PDB entry 5N9J | X-ray diffraction, 3.40 A resolution | chains A and B of the 15 polymer chains in the assembly

== Chain A ==
Protein: Mediator of RNA polymerase II transcription subunit 14
Organism: Schizosaccharomyces pombe
UniProtKB: Q9P7Y4 (MED14_SCHPO); numbering as in UniProt (aligned over 2-580)
Amino-acid sequence (591 residues; row label = number of the first residue in the row; numbers below 1 keep their minus sign (Met-10 is residue -10)):
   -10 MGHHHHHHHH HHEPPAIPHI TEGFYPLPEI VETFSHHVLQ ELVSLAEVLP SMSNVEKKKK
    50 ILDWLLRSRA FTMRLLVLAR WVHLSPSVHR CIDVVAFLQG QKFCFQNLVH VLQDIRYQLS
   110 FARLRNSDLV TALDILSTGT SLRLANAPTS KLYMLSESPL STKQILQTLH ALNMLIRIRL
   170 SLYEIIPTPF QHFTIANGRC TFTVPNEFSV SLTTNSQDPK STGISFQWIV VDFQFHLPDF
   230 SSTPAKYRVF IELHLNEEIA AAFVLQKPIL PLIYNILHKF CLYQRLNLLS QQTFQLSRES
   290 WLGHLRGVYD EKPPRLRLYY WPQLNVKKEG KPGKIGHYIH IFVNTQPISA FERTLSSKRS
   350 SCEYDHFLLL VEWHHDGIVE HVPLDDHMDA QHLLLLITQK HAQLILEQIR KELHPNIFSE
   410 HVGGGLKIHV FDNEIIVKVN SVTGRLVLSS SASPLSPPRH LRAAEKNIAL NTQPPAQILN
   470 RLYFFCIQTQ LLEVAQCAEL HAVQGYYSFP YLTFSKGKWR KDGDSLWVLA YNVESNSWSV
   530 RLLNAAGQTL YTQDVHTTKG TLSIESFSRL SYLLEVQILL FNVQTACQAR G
Unresolved in the structure: -10 to 1, 316-324, 577-580
Construct notes: initiating methionine (-10); expression tag (-9 to 1)

== Chain B ==
Protein: Mediator of RNA polymerase II transcription subunit 10
Organism: Schizosaccharomyces pombe
UniProtKB: P87310 (MED10_SCHPO); numbering as in UniProt (aligned over 1-144)
Amino-acid sequence (144 residues; row label = number of the first residue in the row):
     1 MLPQDDMTDE MKSLASRLED TTQAFYDLAL IVYNLEDTTP SDAIPESLDT LIRDLKSLPD
    61 ISRKVNNLIP QDVLEYIEQG RNPDVYARQF SELVQKDNQY VNGKLYAIEG FQKAFAEEIK
   121 QAYPEVSSVV DKILNEGKVE STVS
Unresolved in the structure: 1-7, 141-144

== Interface between chain A and chain B ==
Residue-residue contacts (76; chain A residue first):
  Gly12(A) - Pro70(B)
  Gly12(A) - Gln71(B)  hydrogen bond (backbone-backbone)
  Phe13(A) - Leu68(B)  hydrophobic
  Phe13(A) - Ile69(B)
  Phe13(A) - Pro70(B)
  Tyr14(A) - Leu68(B)
  Tyr14(A) - Ile69(B)  hydrogen bond (backbone-backbone)
  Tyr14(A) - Gln71(B)
  Tyr14(A) - Leu74(B)  hydrophobic
  Pro15(A) - Asn67(B)
  Leu16(A) - Ser62(B)
  Leu16(A) - Val65(B)  hydrophobic
  Leu16(A) - Asn67(B)  hydrogen bond (backbone-backbone)
  Pro17(A) - Ser62(B)  hydrogen bond (backbone-side chain)
  Pro17(A) - Asn67(B)
  Ile19(A) - Leu74(B)  hydrophobic
  Val20(A) - Leu58(B)
  Val20(A) - Ser62(B)
  Phe23(A) - Leu58(B)  hydrophobic
  Ser24(A) - Leu55(B)  hydrogen bond (side chain-backbone)
  Ser24(A) - Pro59(B)
  Val27(A) - Leu55(B)  hydrophobic
  Leu28(A) - Leu55(B)  hydrophobic
  Lys47(A) - Val32(B)
  Leu51(A) - Ala29(B)
  Leu51(A) - Val32(B)  hydrophobic
  Leu54(A) - Phe25(B)
  Leu54(A) - Leu28(B)  hydrophobic
  Leu55(A) - Ala29(B)  hydrophobic
  Ser57(A) - Phe25(B)
  Arg58(A) - Thr22(B)  hydrogen bond (side chain-backbone)
  Arg58(A) - Phe25(B)
  Arg58(A) - Tyr26(B)
  Thr61(A) - Thr21(B)
  Thr61(A) - Thr22(B)
  Thr61(A) - Phe25(B)
  Arg63(A) - Ile77(B)  hydrogen bond (side chain-backbone)
  Arg63(A) - Glu78(B)  hydrogen bond (side chain-backbone)
  Leu64(A) - Leu18(B)
  Leu65(A) - Ala15(B)
  Leu65(A) - Leu18(B)
  Leu65(A) - Glu19(B)
  Val66(A) - Ile77(B)  hydrophobic
  Val66(A) - Pro83(B)  hydrophobic
  Leu67(A) - Ile69(B)  hydrophobic
  Leu67(A) - Ile77(B)  hydrophobic
  Ala68(A) - Leu14(B)  hydrophobic
  Ala68(A) - Ala15(B)  hydrophobic
  Arg69(A) - Glu19(B)  salt bridge
  Trp70(A) - Pro70(B)
  Trp70(A) - Val73(B)  hydrophobic
  Trp70(A) - Pro83(B)  hydrogen bond (side chain-backbone)
  Trp70(A) - Asp84(B)
  Val71(A) - Met11(B)  hydrophobic
  Val71(A) - Asn67(B)
  His72(A) - Met11(B)
  Ser74(A) - Asn67(B)  hydrogen bond
  Ser74(A) - Leu68(B)
  Val77(A) - Ala87(B)  hydrophobic
  Cys80(A) - Phe90(B)  hydrophobic
  Cys80(A) - Val94(B)  hydrophobic
  Ile81(A) - Phe90(B)  hydrophobic
  Val83(A) - Val94(B)  hydrophobic
  Val84(A) - Phe90(B)  hydrophobic
  Val84(A) - Leu93(B)  hydrophobic
  Val84(A) - Val94(B)  hydrophobic
  Val84(A) - Asp97(B)
  Leu87(A) - Asp97(B)
  Leu87(A) - Asn98(B)
  Leu87(A) - Val101(B)  hydrophobic
  Gln88(A) - Asp97(B)  hydrogen bond
  Lys91(A) - Asp97(B)  salt bridge
  Lys91(A) - Tyr100(B)
  Phe94(A) - Lys104(B)
  Phe94(A) - Leu105(B)  hydrophobic
  Phe94(A) - Ile108(B)  hydrophobic
Other interface residues (no listed pair), chain A (47 interface residues in all): Glu21, His25, Leu31, Trp53, Met62, Leu73, Pro75, Gln90
Other interface residues (no listed pair), chain B (48 interface residues in all): Leu48, Leu51, Ile52, Lys56, Arg63, Asn66, Gly80, Tyr86, Ser91

== Summary ==
Chain A and chain B form an interface of 47 and 48 residues respectively; the contacts include 11 hydrogen
bonds and 2 salt bridges. Polar contacts include Arg69(A)-Glu19(B), Lys91(A)-Asp97(B) and Pro17(A)-Ser62(B).
Here chain A is Mediator of RNA polymerase II transcription subunit 14 and chain B is Mediator of RNA
polymerase II transcription subunit 10, both from Schizosaccharomyces pombe. Entry 5N9J (Core Mediator of
transcriptional regulation) was determined by X-ray diffraction.
